PDB entry 2R7T | X-ray diffraction, 3.00 A resolution | chains X and A

# Chain X
Molecule: 8-nt RNA strand
Sequence (8 nucleotides; row label = number of the first residue in the row):
  1101 UGUGAACC
Disordered / not traced: 1108

# Chain A
Name: RNA-dependent RNA polymerase
Organism: Simian rotavirus
UniProtKB: O37061 (O37061_9REOV); residue numbers follow UniProt; this construct covers 1-1089
Sequence (1095 residues; numbered 1 to 1095; the number before each row is that of its first residue):
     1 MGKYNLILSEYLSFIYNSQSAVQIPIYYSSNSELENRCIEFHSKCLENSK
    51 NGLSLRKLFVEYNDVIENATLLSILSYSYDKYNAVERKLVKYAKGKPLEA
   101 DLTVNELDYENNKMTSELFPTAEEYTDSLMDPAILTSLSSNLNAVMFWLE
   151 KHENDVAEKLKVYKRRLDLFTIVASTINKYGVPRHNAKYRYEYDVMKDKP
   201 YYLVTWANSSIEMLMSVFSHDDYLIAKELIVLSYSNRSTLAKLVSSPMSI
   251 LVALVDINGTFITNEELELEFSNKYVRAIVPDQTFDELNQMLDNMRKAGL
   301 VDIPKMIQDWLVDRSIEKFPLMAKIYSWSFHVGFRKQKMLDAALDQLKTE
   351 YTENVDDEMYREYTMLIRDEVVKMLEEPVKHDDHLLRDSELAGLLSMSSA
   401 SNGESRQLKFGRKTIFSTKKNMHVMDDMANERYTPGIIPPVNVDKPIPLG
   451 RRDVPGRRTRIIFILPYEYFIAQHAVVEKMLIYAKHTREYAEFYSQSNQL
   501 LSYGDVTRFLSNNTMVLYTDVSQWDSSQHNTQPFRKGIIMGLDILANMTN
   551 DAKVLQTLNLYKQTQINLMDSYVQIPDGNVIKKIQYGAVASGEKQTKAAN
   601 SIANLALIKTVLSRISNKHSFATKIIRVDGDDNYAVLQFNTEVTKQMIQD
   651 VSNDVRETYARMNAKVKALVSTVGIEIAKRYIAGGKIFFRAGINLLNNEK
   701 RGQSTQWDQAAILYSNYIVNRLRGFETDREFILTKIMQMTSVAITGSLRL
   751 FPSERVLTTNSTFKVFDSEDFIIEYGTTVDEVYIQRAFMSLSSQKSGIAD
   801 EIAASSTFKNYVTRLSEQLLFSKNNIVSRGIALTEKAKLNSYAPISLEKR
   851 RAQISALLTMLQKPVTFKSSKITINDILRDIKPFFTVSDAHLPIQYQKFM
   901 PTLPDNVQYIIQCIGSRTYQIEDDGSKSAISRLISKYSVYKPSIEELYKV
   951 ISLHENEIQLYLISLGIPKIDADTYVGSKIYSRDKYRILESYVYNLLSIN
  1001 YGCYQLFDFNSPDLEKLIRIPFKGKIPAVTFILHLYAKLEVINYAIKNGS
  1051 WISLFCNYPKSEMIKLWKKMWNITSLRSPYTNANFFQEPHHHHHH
Disordered / not traced: 1, 19-21, 347-357, 1089-1095

# How chain X and chain A interact
Contacting residue pairs (36; chain X residue first):
  U1101(X) with Ile415(A), base contact; Phe416(A), stacking on the base; Tyr842(A), hydrogen bond to the base; Ala843(A), sugar contact; Pro844(A), sugar contact
  G1102(X) with Asp127(A), base contact; Asn186(A), base contact; Lys188(A), base contact; Arg190(A), hydrogen bond to the sugar; Ala843(A), phosphate contact
  U1103(X) with Thr418(A), phosphate contact; Lys419(A), sugar contact; Arg701(A), base contact; Gly702(A), hydrogen bond to the base
  G1104(X) with Ser401(A), hydrogen bond to the phosphate; Thr418(A), phosphate contact; Lys419(A), salt bridge to the phosphate; Gly450(A), sugar contact; Arg701(A), hydrogen bond to the base
  A1105(X) with Ala400(A), sugar contact; Ser401(A), hydrogen bond to the phosphate; Lys420(A), hydrogen bond to the phosphate; Ile462(A), base contact; Phe463(A), sugar contact; Ile464(A), sugar contact; Ser591(A), base contact; Gly592(A), hydrogen bond to the sugar
  A1106(X) with Ser398(A), hydrogen bond to the phosphate; Ala400(A), phosphate contact; Lys420(A), salt bridge to the phosphate; Gly592(A), sugar contact; Glu593(A), sugar contact; Lys594(A), hydrogen bond to the phosphate; Lys597(A), base contact
  C1107(X) with Phe470(A), phosphate contact; Lys594(A), salt bridge to the phosphate
Also at the interface, not in a pair above, chain A (32 interface residues in all): Glu192, Arg451, Arg452, Lys700, Leu847

# In short
7 residues of chain X and 32 residues of chain A are in contact, with 10 hydrogen bonds, 3 salt bridges and 1
aromatic stacking contact. Polar pairs include U1101(X)-Tyr842(A), U1103(X)-Gly702(A) and G1104(X)-Arg701(A).
Here chain X is an 8-nt RNA strand and chain A is RNA-dependent RNA polymerase (Simian rotavirus). Entry 2R7T
(Crystal Structure of Rotavirus SA11 VP1/RNA (UGUGAACC) Complex) was determined by X-ray diffraction together
with 2R7R, 2R7S, 2R7U, 2R7V, 2R7W and 2R7X from the same study.
